PDB entry 7PEZ | electron microscopy, 7.90 A resolution (low resolution: residue-level contacts below are approximate; hydrogen-bond / salt-bridge calls are withheld) | chains q and I of the 11 polymer chains in the assembly

== Chain q ==
Name: Histone H2A type 1-B/E
From: Homo sapiens
UniProt: P04908 (H2A1B_HUMAN); residues 0-129 here correspond to UniProt positions 1-130 (UniProt number = residue number + 1)
Sequence (147 residues; row label = number of the first residue in the row; numbers below 1 keep their minus sign (His-17 is residue -17)):
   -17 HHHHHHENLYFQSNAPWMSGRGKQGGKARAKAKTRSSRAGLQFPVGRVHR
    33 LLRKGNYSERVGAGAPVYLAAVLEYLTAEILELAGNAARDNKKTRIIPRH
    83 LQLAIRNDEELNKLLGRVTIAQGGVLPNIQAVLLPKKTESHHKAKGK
Unresolved in the structure: -17 to 9, 119-129
Sequence notes: expression tag (-17 to -1)
Swiss-Prot annotation at these positions:
  - modified residue: Ser1 (N-acetylserine), Arg3 (Citrulline), Lys5 (N6-(2-hydroxyisobutyryl)lysine), Lys9 (N6-(2-hydroxyisobutyryl)lysine), Lys13 (N6-(beta-hydroxybutyryl)lysine), Lys36 (N6-(2-hydroxyisobutyryl)lysine), Lys74 (N6-(2-hydroxyisobutyryl)lysine), Lys75 (N6-(2-hydroxyisobutyryl)lysine), Lys95 (N6-(2-hydroxyisobutyryl)lysine), Gln104 (N5-methylglutamine), Lys118 (N6-(2-hydroxyisobutyryl)lysine), Lys119 (N6-crotonyllysine), Thr120 (Phosphothreonine), Lys125 (N6-crotonyllysine)
  - cross-link (Glycyl lysine isopeptide (Lys-Gly)): Lys13 (interchain with G-Cter in ubiquitin), Lys15 (interchain with G-Cter in ubiquitin), Lys119 (interchain with G-Cter in ubiquitin)

== Chain I ==
Molecule: 182-nt DNA strand
From: synthetic construct
Sequence (182 nucleotides; each row starts with the number of its first residue):
   519 TGCCGGACCCGAGCATCCGGATCCCCTGGAGAATCCCGGTGCCGAGGCCG
   569 CTCAATTGGTCGTAGACAGCTCTAGCACCGCTTAAACGCACGTACGCGCT
   619 GTCCCCCGCGTTTTAACCGCCAAGGGGATTACTCCCTAGTCTCCAGGCAC
   669 GTGTCACATATATACATCCTGTTCCAGTGCCG

== How chain q and chain I interact ==
Residue-residue contacts (20; chain q residue first):
  Arg11(q) - DT660(I)
  Arg11(q) - DC661(I)
  Lys13(q) - DA663(I)
  Arg29(q) - DG665(I)
  Arg29(q) - DC666(I)
  His31(q) - DA656(I)
  Glu41(q) - DA656(I)
  Arg42(q) - DC654(I)
  Arg42(q) - DT655(I)
  Arg42(q) - DA656(I)
  Val43(q) - DT655(I)
  Val43(q) - DA656(I)
  Gly44(q) - DT655(I)
  Ala45(q) - DT655(I)
  Lys75(q) - DC675(I)
  Lys75(q) - DA676(I)
  Thr76(q) - DA674(I)
  Thr76(q) - DC675(I)
  Arg77(q) - DA674(I)
  Arg77(q) - DC675(I)
Other interface residues (no listed pair), chain q (14 interface residues in all): Ala14, Lys74

== In short ==
14 residues of chain q face 11 of chain I across their interface.
Chain q is Histone H2A type 1-B/E (Homo sapiens) and chain I is a 182-nt DNA strand (synthetic construct); the
structure, Nucleosome 4 of the 4x177 nucleosome array containing H1, was determined by electron microscopy,
deposited together with 7PET, 7PEU, 7PEV, 7PEW, 7PEX, 7PEY and 16 further entries.
